4CR4 - chains J and K of the 33 polymer chains in the assembly; structure by electron microscopy, 8.80 A resolution (very low resolution: no residue pairs are listed; an interface is given only as per-side residue counts).

== Chain J ==
Molecule: 26S protease regulatory subunit 8 homolog
Source organism: Saccharomyces cerevisiae
Reference sequence: Q01939 (PRS8_YEAST); residue numbers follow UniProt; this construct covers 1-405
Amino-acid sequence (405 residues; each row starts with the number of its first residue):
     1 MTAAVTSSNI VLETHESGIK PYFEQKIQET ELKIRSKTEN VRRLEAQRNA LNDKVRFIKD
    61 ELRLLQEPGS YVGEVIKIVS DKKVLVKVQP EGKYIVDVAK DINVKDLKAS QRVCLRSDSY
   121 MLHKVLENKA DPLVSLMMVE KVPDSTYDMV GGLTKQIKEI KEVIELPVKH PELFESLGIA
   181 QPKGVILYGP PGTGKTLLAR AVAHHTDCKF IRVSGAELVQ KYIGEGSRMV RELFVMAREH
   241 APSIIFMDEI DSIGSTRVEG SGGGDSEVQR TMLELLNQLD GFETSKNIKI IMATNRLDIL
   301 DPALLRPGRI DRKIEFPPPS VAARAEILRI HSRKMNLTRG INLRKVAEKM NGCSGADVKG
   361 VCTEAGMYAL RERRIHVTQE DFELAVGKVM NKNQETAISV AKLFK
Not modelled in the structure: 1-23, 397-405
UniProt features mapped onto this chain:
  - binding site (ATP): Gly189 to Thr196
  - modified residue: Thr2 (N-acetylthreonine)

== Chain K ==
Molecule: 26S protease regulatory subunit 6B homolog
Source organism: Saccharomyces cerevisiae
Reference sequence: P33298 (PRS6B_YEAST); residue numbers follow UniProt; this construct covers 1-428
Amino-acid sequence (428 residues; each row starts with the number of its first residue):
     1 MEELGIVTPV EKAVEEKPAV KSYASLLAQL NGTVNNNSAL SNVNSDIYFK LKKLEKEYEL
    61 LTLQEDYIKD EQRHLKRELK RAQEEVKRIQ SVPLVIGQFL EPIDQNTGIV SSTTGMSYVV
   121 RILSTLDREL LKPSMSVALH RHSNALVDIL PPDSDSSISV MGENEKPDVT YADVGGLDMQ
   181 KQEIREAVEL PLVQADLYEQ IGIDPPRGVL LYGPPGTGKT MLVKAVANST KAAFIRVNGS
   241 EFVHKYLGEG PRMVRDVFRL ARENAPSIIF IDEVDSIATK RFDAQTGSDR EVQRILIELL
   301 TQMDGFDQST NVKVIMATNR ADTLDPALLR PGRLDRKIEF PSLRDRRERR LIFGTIASKM
   361 SLAPEADLDS LIIRNDSLSG AVIAAIMQEA GLRAVRKNRY VILQSDLEEA YATQVKTDNT
   421 VDKFDFYK
Not modelled in the structure: 1-47
UniProt features mapped onto this chain:
  - binding site (ATP): Gly213 to Thr220
  - modified residue: Met1 (N-acetylmethionine)
  - cross-link: Lys280 (Glycyl lysine isopeptide (Lys-Gly) (interchain with G-Cter in ubiquitin))

== Chain J / chain K interface ==
At this resolution (9 A) residue pairs are not listed: 90 residues of chain J and 86 of chain K lie at the interface.

== In short ==
90 residues of chain J and 86 residues of chain K are in contact. UniProt lists 8 ATP-binding residues on
chain J; 8 ATP-binding residues on chain K.
Chain J is 26S protease regulatory subunit 8 homolog and chain K is 26S protease regulatory subunit 6B
homolog, both from Saccharomyces cerevisiae; the structure, Deep classification of a large cryo-EM dataset
defines the conformational landscape of the 26S proteasome, was determined by electron microscopy together
with 4CR2 and 4CR3 from the same study.
